Entry 3TUB (X-ray diffraction, 2.23 A resolution); this record covers chain A.

# Chain A
Protein: Tyrosine-protein kinase SYK
From: Homo sapiens
Notes: EC 2.7.10.2; fragment: Spleen Tyrosine Kinase
UniProtKB: P43405 (KSYK_HUMAN); numbering as in UniProt (aligned over 343-635)
Sequence (293 residues; each row starts with the number of its first residue):
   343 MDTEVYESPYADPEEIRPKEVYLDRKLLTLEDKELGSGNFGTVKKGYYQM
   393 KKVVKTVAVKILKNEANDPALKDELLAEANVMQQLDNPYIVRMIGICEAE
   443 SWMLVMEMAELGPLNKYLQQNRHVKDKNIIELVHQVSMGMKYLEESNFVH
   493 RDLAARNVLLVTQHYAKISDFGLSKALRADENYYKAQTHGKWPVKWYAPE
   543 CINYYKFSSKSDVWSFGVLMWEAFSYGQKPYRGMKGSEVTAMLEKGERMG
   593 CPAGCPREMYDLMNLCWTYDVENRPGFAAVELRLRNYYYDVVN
Not modelled in the structure: 343-361, 516-534, 634-635
Curated features (UniProtKB/Swiss-Prot):
  - active site: Asp494 (Proton acceptor)
  - binding site (ATP): Leu377 to Val385, Lys402
  - modified residue: Thr345 (Phosphothreonine), Tyr348 (Phosphotyrosine), Ser350 (Phosphoserine), Tyr352 (Phosphotyrosine), Tyr364 (Phosphotyrosine), Ser379 (Phosphoserine), Thr384 (Phosphothreonine), Tyr484 (Phosphotyrosine), Tyr507 (Phosphotyrosine), Tyr525 (Phosphotyrosine), Tyr526 (Phosphotyrosine), Thr530 (Phosphothreonine), Tyr546 (Phosphotyrosine), Ser579 (Phosphoserine), Thr582 (Phosphothreonine), Tyr629 (Phosphotyrosine), Tyr630 (Phosphotyrosine), Tyr631 (Phosphotyrosine)
  - natural variant: Ala353 (A353T: In IMD82), Met450 (M450I: In IMD82), Ser550 (S550F: In IMD82; S550Y: In IMD82)
  - mutagenesis: Tyr630 (Y630F: Loss of interaction with BLNK)
Residues lining bound ligands: FPU (1-{5-[(6,7-dimethoxyquinolin-4-yl)oxy]pyridin-2-yl}-3-[(1R,2S)-2-phenylcyclopropyl]urea): Leu377, Gly378, Val385, Ala400, Lys402, Glu420, Val423, Met424, Leu427, Ile432, Val433, Met448, Glu449, Met450, Ala451, Glu452, Gly454, Leu485, Phe490, His492, Leu501, Ile510, Ser511, Asp512, Phe513, Leu515

# Overview
Ligands of chain A: compound FPU. UniProt lists active-site residue Asp494, 10 ATP-binding residues and one
mutagenesis site.
Chain A is Tyrosine-protein kinase SYK (Homo sapiens); the structure, Crystal structure of SYK kinase domain
with 1-(5-(6,7-dimethoxyquinolin-4-yloxy)pyridin-2-yl)-3-((1R,2S)-2-phenylcyclopropyl)urea, was determined by
X-ray diffraction together with 3TUC and 3TUD from the same study.
